7P9X - chains A and B; structure by X-ray diffraction, 1.65 A resolution.

Chain A (and B):
Molecule: Short-chain acyl-CoA dehydrogenase
Source organism: Geobacter metallireducens (strain ATCC 53774 / DSM 7210 / GS-15)
Notes: chain B of this document is another copy of the same molecule, construct and numbering; everything in this record applies to it too
UniProtKB: Q39QF5 (Q39QF5_GEOMG); residue numbers follow UniProt; this construct covers 1-380
Chain sequence (412 residues; each row starts with the number of its first residue):
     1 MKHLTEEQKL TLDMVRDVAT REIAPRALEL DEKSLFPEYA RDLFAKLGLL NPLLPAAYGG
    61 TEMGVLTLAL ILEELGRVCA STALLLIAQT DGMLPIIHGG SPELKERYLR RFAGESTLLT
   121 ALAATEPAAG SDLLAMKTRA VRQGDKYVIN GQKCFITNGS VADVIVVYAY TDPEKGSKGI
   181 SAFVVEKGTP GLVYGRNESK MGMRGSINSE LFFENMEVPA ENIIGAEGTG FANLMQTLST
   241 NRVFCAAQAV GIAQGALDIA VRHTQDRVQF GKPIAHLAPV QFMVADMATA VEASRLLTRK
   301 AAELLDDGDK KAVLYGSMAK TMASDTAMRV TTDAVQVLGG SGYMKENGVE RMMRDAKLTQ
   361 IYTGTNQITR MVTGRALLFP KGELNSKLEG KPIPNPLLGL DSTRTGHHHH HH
Disordered / not traced: 1-2, 381-412
Differences from the reference sequence: expression tag (381-412)
Ligand contacts:
  - 1-monoenoyl-CoA (4KW): L84, I87, A88, D91, T125, G130, S131, L133, L134, T157, S177, K178, F231, A232, M235, Q236, L238, S239, N241, R242, F270, V313, Y362, T363, G364, I368, M371, V372, R375
  - FAD (flavin-adenine dinucleotide): L122, A123, A124, T125, G130, S131, C154, F155, I156, T157, K200, N208, R267, Q269, F270, I274, L277, P279, V280, Q336, V337, L338, G339, G340, S341, M344, L358, I361, Y362, T363, G364, T365, Q367, I368, M371
UniProt features mapped onto this chain:
  - active site: D91 (Proton acceptor)
  - binding site (FAD): L122, A124, T125, S131, T157, T365, Q367
  - binding site (cyclohex-1-ene-1-carbonyl-CoA): S131, K178, R242, T363, R375
  - binding site (cyclohexa-1,5-diene-1-carbonyl-CoA): S131, K178, R242, T363, R375
  - mutagenesis: D91 (D91E: Retains minor activity; D91N: Loss of activity. Gains a low but significant C1,C2-dehydrogenation activity, but the C3,C6- and C3,C4-dehydrogenating activities are largely diminished ...), N241 (N241D: Shows decreased activity, with a shift towards C3,C4- versus C3,C6-dehydrogenation ...), T363 (T363V: Shows decreased activity, with a shift towards C3,C4- versus C3,C6-dehydrogenation)
Reported in the primary citation:
  - catalytic residues: D91
  - binding site for 1-monoenoyl-CoA: L84, I87, A88, D91, T157, N241, Y362, T363
  - mutagenesis - D91N: abolished catalytic activity on C3,C6-dehydrogenation
  - mutagenesis - D91E, N241D: decreased catalytic activity on C3,C6-dehydrogenation
  - mutagenesis - T363V (2.5 uM vs. 31 uM): increased binding to CH1CoA
  - mutagenesis - D91N/N241D: increased catalytic activity on C1,C2-dehydrogenation
  - mutagenesis - D91N/N241D: decreased catalytic activity on C3,C6-
  - mutagenesis - D91N/T363C: abolished catalytic activity (C3,C6-dehydrogenating activities)
  - mutagenesis - D91N, D91N/T363C, N241E: abolished catalytic activity on 1-monoenoyl-CoA
  - mutagenesis - D91E, D91N/N241D, N241D, T363V: decreased catalytic activity on 1-monoenoyl-CoA
  - mutagenesis - T363V (2.5 uM vs. 31 uM): increased binding to 1-monoenoyl-CoA
  - mutagenesis - D91N/T363C: increased catalytic activity (C1,C2-dehydrogenating activity)
  - mutagenesis - D91N: abolished catalytic activity on C3,C4-
  - mutagenesis - D91E, N241D: decreased catalytic activity on C3,C4-
  - mutagenesis - T363V (5.7 uM vs. 85 uM): increased binding to Ch1,5CoA

How chain A and chain B interact:
Residue-residue contacts (61):
  V261(A) with L378(B), hydrophobic
  T264(A) with L378(B)
  Q265(A) with L378(B), hydrogen bond (side chain-backbone)
  A275(A) with L378(B), hydrophobic; F379(B)
  H276(A) with F379(B)
  Q281(A) with M371(B); G374(B); R375(B); F379(B)
  F282(A) with Q367(B); R370(B); M371(B)
  V284(A) with L377(B), hydrophobic; L378(B), hydrophobic
  A285(A) with R370(B); T373(B); G374(B)
  D286(A) with R370(B), salt bridge
  A288(A) with L377(B), hydrophobic
  T289(A) with L297(B); M318(B); M322(B)
  E292(A) with L297(B); K300(B), salt bridge; Y315(B); M318(B)
  A293(A) with A293(B), hydrophobic; M322(B), hydrophobic
  L296(A) with L296(B); L297(B); K300(B)
  L297(A) with E292(B); L296(B)
  K300(A) with E292(B), salt bridge
  Y315(A) with E292(B)
  M318(A) with A288(B), hydrophobic; T289(B)
  M322(A) with T289(B); A293(B), hydrophobic; M322(B), hydrophobic
  Q367(A) with F282(B)
  R370(A) with F282(B); A285(B); D286(B), salt bridge
  M371(A) with Q281(B); F282(B)
  T373(A) with A285(B)
  G374(A) with Q281(B); A285(B)
  R375(A) with Q281(B)
  L377(A) with V284(B), hydrophobic; A288(B), hydrophobic
  L378(A) with V261(B), hydrophobic; T264(B); Q265(B), hydrogen bond (backbone-side chain); A275(B), hydrophobic; V284(B), hydrophobic
  F379(A) with A275(B); H276(B); Q281(B)
Other interface residues (no listed pair), chain A (30 interface residues in all): P380
Other interface residues (no listed pair), chain B (31 interface residues in all): V280, P380

Summary:
Chain A and chain B form an interface of 30 and 31 residues respectively; the contacts include 2 hydrogen
bonds and 4 salt bridges. Polar contacts include D286(A)-R370(B), E292(A)-K300(B) and Q265(A)-L378(B). The
paper reports the catalytic residue D91(A); D91E, D91N/N241D and N241D of chain A, among others, reduce
catalytic activity on 1-monoenoyl-CoA; 7 substitutions were tested in all.
Chain A and chain B are both Short-chain acyl-CoA dehydrogenase (Geobacter metallireducens (strain ATCC 53774
/ DSM 7210 / GS-15)); the structure, Structure of cyclohex-1-ene-1-carboxyl-CoA dehydrogenase complexed with
cyclohex-1-ene-1-carboxyl-CoA, was determined by X-ray diffraction, deposited together with 7P98 and 7P9A.
